Entry 9COP (electron microscopy, 2.70 A resolution); this record covers chains A and F of the 14 polymer chains in the assembly.

== Chain A ==
Name: V-type proton ATPase catalytic subunit A
Source organism: Saccharomyces cerevisiae
Notes: EC 7.1.2.2
Reference sequence: P17255 (VATA_YEAST); numbering as in UniProt (aligned over 1-1071)
Amino-acid sequence (1071 residues; row label = number of the first residue in the row):
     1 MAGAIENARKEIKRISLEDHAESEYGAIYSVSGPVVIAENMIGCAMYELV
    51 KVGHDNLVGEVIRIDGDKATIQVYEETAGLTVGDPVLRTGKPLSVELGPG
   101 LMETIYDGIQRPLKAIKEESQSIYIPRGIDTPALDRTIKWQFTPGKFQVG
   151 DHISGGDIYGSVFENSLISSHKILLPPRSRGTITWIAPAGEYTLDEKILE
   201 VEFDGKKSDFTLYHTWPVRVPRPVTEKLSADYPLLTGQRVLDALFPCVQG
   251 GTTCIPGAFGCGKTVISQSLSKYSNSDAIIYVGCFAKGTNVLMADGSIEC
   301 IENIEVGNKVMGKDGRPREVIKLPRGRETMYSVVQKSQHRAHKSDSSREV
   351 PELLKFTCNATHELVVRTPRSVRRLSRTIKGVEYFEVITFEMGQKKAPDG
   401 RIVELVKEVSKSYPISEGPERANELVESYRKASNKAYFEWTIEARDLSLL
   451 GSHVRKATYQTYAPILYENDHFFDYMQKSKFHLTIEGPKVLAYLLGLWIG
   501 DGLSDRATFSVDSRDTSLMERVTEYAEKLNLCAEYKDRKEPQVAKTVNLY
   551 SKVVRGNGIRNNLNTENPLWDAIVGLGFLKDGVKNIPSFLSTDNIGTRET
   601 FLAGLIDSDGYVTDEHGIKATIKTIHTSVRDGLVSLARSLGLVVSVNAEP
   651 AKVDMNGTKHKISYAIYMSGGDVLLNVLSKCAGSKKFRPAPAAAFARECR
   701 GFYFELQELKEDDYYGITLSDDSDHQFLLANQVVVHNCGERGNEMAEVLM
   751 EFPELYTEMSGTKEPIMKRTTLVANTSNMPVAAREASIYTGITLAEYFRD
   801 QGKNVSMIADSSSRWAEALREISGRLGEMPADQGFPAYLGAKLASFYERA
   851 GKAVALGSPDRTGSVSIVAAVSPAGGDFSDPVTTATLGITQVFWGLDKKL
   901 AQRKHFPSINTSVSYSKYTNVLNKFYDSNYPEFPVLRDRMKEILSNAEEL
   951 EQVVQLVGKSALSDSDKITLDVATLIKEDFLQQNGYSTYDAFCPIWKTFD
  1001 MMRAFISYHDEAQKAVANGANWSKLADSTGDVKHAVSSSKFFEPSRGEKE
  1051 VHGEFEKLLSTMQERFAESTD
Not modelled in the structure: 1-21, 284-737
Metal / ion sites: Mg2+: T264 (together with ADP)
Small-molecule neighbours: ADP (adenosine-5'-diphosphate): Q238, A258, F259, G260, C261, G262, K263, T264, V265, F906, P907, Q983, N984, G985, Y986
Swiss-Prot annotation at these positions:
  - binding site (ATP): G257 to T264
  - modified residue: A2 (N-acetylalanine), T131 (Phosphothreonine), S858 (Phosphoserine), S928 (Phosphoserine)
  - mutagenesis: C284 (C284S: Reduces splicing reaction speed. Inhibits splicing; when associated with N-362; S-737 and S-738 in X10SSS VDE), H362 (H362N: Inhibits splicing; when associated with S-284; S-737 and S-738 in X10SSS VDE), N737 (N737S: Inhibits splicing; when associated with S-284; N-362 and S-738 in X10SSS VDE), C738 (C738S: Reduces splicing reaction speed. Inhibits splicing; when associated with S-284; N-362 and S-737 in X10SSS VDE)

== Chain F ==
Name: V-type proton ATPase subunit B
Source organism: Saccharomyces cerevisiae
Reference sequence: P16140 (VATB_YEAST); residue numbers follow UniProt; this construct covers 1-517
Amino-acid sequence (517 residues; row label = number of the first residue in the row):
     1 MVLSDKELFAINKKAVEQGFNVKPRLNYNTVSGVNGPLVILEKVKFPRYN
    51 EIVNLTLPDGTVRQGQVLEIRGDRAIVQVFEGTSGIDVKKTTVEFTGESL
   101 RIPVSEDMLGRIFDGSGRPIDNGPKVFAEDYLDINGSPINPYARIYPEEM
   151 ISTGVSAIDTMNSIARGQKIPIFSASGLPHNEIAAQICRQAGLVRPTKDV
   201 HDGHEENFSIVFAAMGVNLETARFFKQDFEENGSLERTSLFLNLANDPTI
   251 ERIITPRLALTTAEYLAYQTERHVLTILTDMSSYADALREVSAAREEVPG
   301 RRGYPGYMYTDLSTIYERAGRVEGRNGSITQIPILTMPNDDITHPIPDLT
   351 GYITEGQIFVDRQLHNKGIYPPINVLPSLSRLMKSAIGEGMTRKDHGDVS
   401 NQLYAKYAIGKDAAAMKAVVGEEALSIEDKLSLEFLEKFEKTFITQGAYE
   451 DRTVFESLDQAWSLLRIYPKEMLNRISPKILDEFYDRARDDADEDEEDPD
   501 TRSSGKKKDASQEESLI
Not modelled in the structure: 1-13, 199-205, 488-517
Small-molecule neighbours: ADP (adenosine-5'-diphosphate): L379, R381, K384
Swiss-Prot annotation at these positions:
  - binding site (ATP): R381
  - modified residue (Phosphoserine): S4, S137, S503, S504, S511, S515
  - cross-link (Glycyl lysine isopeptide (Lys-Gly)): K14 (interchain with G-Cter in ubiquitin), K508 (interchain with G-Cter in ubiquitin)

== Chain A / chain F interface ==
Pairs across the interface - 50 pairs, chain A then chain F:
  I42(A) - V88(F)  hydrophobic
  I42(A) - K89(F)
  G43(A) - D87(F)
  G43(A) - K89(F)
  C44(A) - D87(F)
  A45(A) - G85(F)
  A45(A) - I86(F)
  A45(A) - D87(F)
  M46(A) - V34(F)  hydrophobic
  M46(A) - T83(F)
  M46(A) - G85(F)  hydrogen bond (backbone-backbone)
  M46(A) - I86(F)  hydrogen bond (backbone-backbone)
  R63(A) - V34(F)
  R63(A) - N35(F)
  I64(A) - G33(F)
  I64(A) - V34(F)  hydrogen bond (backbone-backbone)
  I64(A) - I86(F)
  I64(A) - V88(F)  hydrophobic
  D65(A) - S32(F)
  G66(A) - S32(F)  hydrogen bond (backbone-backbone)
  G66(A) - V88(F)
  K227(A) - L219(F)
  K227(A) - R223(F)  hydrogen bond (backbone-side chain)
  M829(A) - A293(F)  hydrophobic
  M829(A) - P299(F)  hydrophobic
  M829(A) - G303(F)
  A831(A) - R289(F)
  D832(A) - R289(F)  salt bridge
  D832(A) - R302(F)  salt bridge
  A837(A) - E290(F)
  Y838(A) - E290(F)
  A841(A) - T249(F)
  A844(A) - A245(F)
  S845(A) - A245(F)  hydrogen bond (side chain-backbone)
  E848(A) - N218(F)
  E848(A) - L219(F)
  E848(A) - A245(F)
  E848(A) - N246(F)  hydrogen bond
  F878(A) - N339(F)
  S879(A) - N339(F)
  T884(A) - P338(F)
  T884(A) - N339(F)  hydrogen bond
  L887(A) - S176(F)
  G888(A) - S176(F)
  I889(A) - N218(F)
  Q891(A) - N218(F)  hydrogen bond
  Q891(A) - E220(F)  hydrogen bond
  Y915(A) - G177(F)
  L956(A) - A418(F)
  L956(A) - V419(F)  hydrophobic
Other interface residues (no listed pair), chain A (33 interface residues in all): Y47, L228, S229, S912, K917
Other interface residues (no listed pair), chain F (36 interface residues in all): G36, S84, V217, L244, D286, E296, N366

== Summary ==
33 residues of chain A face 36 of chain F across their interface; the contacts include 10 hydrogen bonds and 2
salt bridges. Polar pairs include D832(A)-R289(F), D832(A)-R302(F) and K227(A)-R223(F). Bound to chain A: ADP.
Bound to chain F: ADP.
Chain A is V-type proton ATPase catalytic subunit A and chain F is V-type proton ATPase subunit B, both from
Saccharomyces cerevisiae; the structure, Yeast RAVE bound to V-ATPase V1 complex, was determined by electron
microscopy.
